PDB entry 6IWM | X-ray diffraction, 1.98 A resolution | chain A

# Chain A
Molecule: Non-specific lipid-transfer protein
Organism: Solanum melongena
Reference sequence: A0A247D6Y2 (A0A247D6Y2_SOLME); numbering as in UniProt (aligned over 1-92)
Amino-acid sequence (92 residues; each row starts with the number of its first residue):
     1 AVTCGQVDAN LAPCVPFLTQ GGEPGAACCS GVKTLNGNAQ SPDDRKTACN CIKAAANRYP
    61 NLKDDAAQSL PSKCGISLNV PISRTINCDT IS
Disulfide bonds: Cys4-Cys51, Cys14-Cys28, Cys29-Cys74, Cys49-Cys88

# In short
Chain A is Non-specific lipid-transfer protein (Solanum melongena); the structure, Structural insight into
probable lipid transfer mechanism of non-specific lipid transfer protein via intermediate structures in ...,
was determined by X-ray diffraction together with 6IWN, 6IWO and 6IWP from the same study.
